PDB entry 4I32 | X-ray diffraction, 2.30 A resolution | chains A and C

[Chain A]
Molecule: Genome polyprotein
Source organism: Hepatitis C virus
Notes: EC 3.4.22.-, 3.4.21.98, 3.6.1.15, 3.6.4.13, 2.7.7.48; fragment: NS3 protease domain
UniProtKB: P26662 (POLG_HCVJA); residues 1-180 here correspond to UniProt positions 1027-1206 (UniProt number = residue number + 1026)
Amino-acid sequence (187 residues; each row starts with the number of its first residue; numbering starts at 0):
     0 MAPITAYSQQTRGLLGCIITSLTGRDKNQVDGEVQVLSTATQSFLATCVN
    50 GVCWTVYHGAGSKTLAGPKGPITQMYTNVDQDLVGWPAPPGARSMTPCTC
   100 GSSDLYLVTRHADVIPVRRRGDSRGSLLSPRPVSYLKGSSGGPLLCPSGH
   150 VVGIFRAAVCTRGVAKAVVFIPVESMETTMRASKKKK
Not modelled in the structure: 0, 183-186
Construct notes: expression tag (0, 181, 183-186); conflict Ile114 (Val1140 in P26662), Val132 (Ile1158 in P26662); engineered mutation Val168 (Asp1194 in P26662)
UniProt features mapped onto this chain:
  - active site (Charge relay system): His57, Asp81, Ser139
  - binding site (Zn(2+)): Cys97, Cys99, Cys145, His149
Disulfides: Cys47-Cys52, Cys97-Cys145
Bound ions: Na+: Ala5, Ala111
Residues lining bound ligands: 1BV ((2R,6S,7E,10E,13aR,14aR,16aS)-2-{[7-methoxy-8-methyl-2-(propan-2-yloxy)quinolin-4-yl]oxy}-N-[(1-methylcyclopropyl)sulfonyl]-6-{[(1-methyl-1H-pyrazol-3-yl)carbonyl]amino}-5,16-dioxo-1,2,3,6,9,12,13,13a,14,15,16,16a-dodecahydrocyclopropa[e]pyrrolo[1,2-a][1,4]diazacyclopentadecine-14a(5H)-carboxamide): Gln41, Ser42, Phe43, Tyr56, His57, Gly58, Val78, Asp79, Gln80, Asp81, Val132, Leu135, Lys136, Gly137, Ser138, Ser139, Phe154, Arg155, Ala156, Ala157, Val158, Cys159, Val168
What the authors report for this chain:
  - conformationally variable residues (side-chain flip): Arg155, Val168
  - catalytic residues: Ser139 (citing earlier work)
  - mutagenesis - R155K, A156T, A156V: decreased binding to 1BV
  - mutagenesis - R155K/D168V (50-fold), R155K: decreased binding to faldaprevir

[Chain C]
Molecule: HCV non-structural protein 4A
Notes: fragment: NS3 interacting peptide
UniProtKB: P26662 (POLG_HCVJA); residues 221-234 here correspond to UniProt positions 1678-1691 (UniProt number = residue number + 1457)
Amino-acid sequence (17 residues; each row starts with the number of its first residue):
   219 KKGSVVIVGRIILSGRK
Not modelled in the structure: 219, 233-235
Construct notes: insertion (219-220, 235)
UniProt features mapped onto this chain:
  - region: Ser222 to Gly233 (NS3-binding)

[Interface between chain A and chain C]
Residue-residue contacts (65; chain A residue first):
  Thr4(A) - Leu231(C)
  Thr4(A) - Ser232(C)  hydrogen bond (backbone-backbone)
  Ala5(A) - Ile230(C)
  Ala5(A) - Leu231(C)  hydrophobic
  Tyr6(A) - Ile229(C)
  Tyr6(A) - Ile230(C)  hydrogen bond (backbone-backbone)
  Ser7(A) - Arg228(C)
  Ser7(A) - Ile229(C)
  Gln8(A) - Gly227(C)
  Gln8(A) - Arg228(C)  hydrogen bond (backbone-backbone)
  Gln9(A) - Val226(C)
  Gln9(A) - Gly227(C)
  Thr10(A) - Ile225(C)
  Thr10(A) - Val226(C)  hydrogen bond (backbone-backbone)
  Thr10(A) - Gly227(C)  hydrogen bond (side chain-backbone)
  Thr10(A) - Arg228(C)
  Arg11(A) - Val224(C)
  Arg11(A) - Ile225(C)
  Arg11(A) - Val226(C)  hydrogen bond (backbone-backbone)
  Cys16(A) - Val224(C)
  Cys16(A) - Val226(C)  hydrophobic
  Thr19(A) - Val224(C)
  Ser20(A) - Gly221(C)
  Ser20(A) - Ser222(C)  hydrogen bond (backbone-backbone)
  Ser20(A) - Val224(C)
  Gly23(A) - Ser222(C)
  Gln28(A) - Arg228(C)  hydrogen bond (backbone-side chain)
  Asp30(A) - Arg228(C)
  Asp30(A) - Ile230(C)
  Gly31(A) - Ile229(C)
  Gly31(A) - Ile230(C)
  Glu32(A) - Ile229(C)  hydrogen bond (backbone-backbone)
  Glu32(A) - Ile230(C)
  Glu32(A) - Leu231(C)  hydrogen bond (side chain-backbone)
  Val33(A) - Arg228(C)
  Val33(A) - Ile229(C)  hydrogen bond (backbone-backbone)
  Gln34(A) - Ile225(C)
  Gln34(A) - Gly227(C)
  Gln34(A) - Arg228(C)
  Val35(A) - Val224(C)
  Val35(A) - Ile225(C)
  Val35(A) - Val226(C)  hydrogen bond (backbone-backbone)
  Val35(A) - Gly227(C)  hydrogen bond (backbone-backbone)
  Val35(A) - Arg228(C)
  Leu36(A) - Val223(C)  hydrophobic
  Leu36(A) - Val224(C)
  Leu36(A) - Ile225(C)  hydrophobic
  Ser37(A) - Val223(C)
  Ser37(A) - Val224(C)  hydrogen bond (backbone-backbone)
  Ser37(A) - Val226(C)
  Thr38(A) - Val223(C)
  Lys62(A) - Lys220(C)
  Lys62(A) - Gly221(C)
  Lys62(A) - Val223(C)
  Thr63(A) - Ser222(C)  hydrogen bond
  Thr63(A) - Val223(C)  hydrogen bond (backbone-backbone)
  Leu64(A) - Val223(C)
  Ala65(A) - Ser222(C)
  Ala65(A) - Val223(C)  hydrogen bond (backbone-backbone)
  Pro70(A) - Ser222(C)
  Arg92(A) - Ile230(C)
  Met94(A) - Leu231(C)  hydrophobic
  Thr108(A) - Ile229(C)
  Arg109(A) - Ile229(C)
  Leu144(A) - Leu231(C)  hydrophobic
Interface residues without a listed pair, chain A (42 interface residues in all): Ile3, Asp25, Val29, Phe43, Leu44, Ala59, Trp85, Pro88, Val107, Ala111

[In short]
The interface between chain A and chain C involves 42 residues on one side and 13 on the other, with 17
hydrogen bonds. Polar pairs include Thr10(A)-Gly227(C), Gln28(A)-Arg228(C) and Glu32(A)-Leu231(C). Ligands of
chain A: compound 1BV. From the paper: the catalytic residue Ser139(A); R155K, A156T and A156V of chain A
reduce binding to 1BV.
Here chain A is Genome polyprotein (Hepatitis C virus) and chain C is HCV non-structural protein 4A. Entry
4I32 (Crystal structure of HCV NS3/4A D168V protease complexed with compound 4) was determined by X-ray
diffraction together with 4I31 and 4I33 from the same study.
